PDB entry 7L48 | electron microscopy, 3.90 A resolution | chains B and E of the 3 polymer chains in the assembly

[Chain B]
Name: Cas12f
Chain sequence (529 residues; each row starts with the number of its first residue):
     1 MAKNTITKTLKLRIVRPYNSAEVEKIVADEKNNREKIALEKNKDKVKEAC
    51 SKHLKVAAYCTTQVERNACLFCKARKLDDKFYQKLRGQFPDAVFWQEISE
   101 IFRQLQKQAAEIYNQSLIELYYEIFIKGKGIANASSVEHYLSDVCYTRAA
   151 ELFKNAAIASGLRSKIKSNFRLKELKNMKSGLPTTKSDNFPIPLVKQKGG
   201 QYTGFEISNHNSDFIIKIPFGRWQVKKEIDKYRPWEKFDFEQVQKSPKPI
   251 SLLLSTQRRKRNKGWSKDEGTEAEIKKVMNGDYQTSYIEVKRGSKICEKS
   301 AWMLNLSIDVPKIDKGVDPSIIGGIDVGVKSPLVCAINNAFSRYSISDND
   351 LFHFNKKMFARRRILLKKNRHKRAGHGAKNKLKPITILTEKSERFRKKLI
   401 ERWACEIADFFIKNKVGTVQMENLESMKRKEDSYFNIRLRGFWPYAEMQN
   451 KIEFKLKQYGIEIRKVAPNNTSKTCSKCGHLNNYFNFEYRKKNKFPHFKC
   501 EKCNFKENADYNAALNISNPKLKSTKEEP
Unresolved in the structure: 1-6, 526-529
Bound ions: Zn2+ site 1 near Cys50 (its only coordinating residue here); Zn2+ site 2: Cys475, Cys478
From the paper describing this entry:
  - mutagenesis - I118G, Y121G, Y122G, Y146A, L182G, K196A, Y202A, R396A, F487A: decreased catalytic activity
  - mutagenesis - Y121E/Y122E, Y121G/Y122G, S142A, R163A, Q197A: abolished catalytic activity

[Chain E]
Molecule: sgRNA
Sequence (225 nucleotides; numbered -2 to 222; the number before each row is that of its first residue; numbers below 1 keep their minus sign (G-2 is residue -2)):
    -2 GGGCUUCACUGAUAAAGUGGAGAACCGCUUCACCAAAAGCUGUCCCUUAG
    48 GGGAUUAGAACUUGAGUGAAGGUGGGCUGCUUGCAUCAGCCUAAUGUCGA
    98 GAAGUGCUUUCUUCGGAAAGUAACCCUCGAAACAAAUUCAUUUUUCCUCU
   148 CCAAUUCUGCACAAGAAAGUUGCAGAACCCGAAUAGACGAAUGAAGGAAU
   198 GCAACAGUUGACCCAACGUCGCCGG
Unresolved in the structure: -2 to 21, 52, 141-181, 208-222

[How chain B and chain E interact]
Pairs across the interface - 66 pairs, chain B then chain E:
  Ser51(B) with A46(E), hydrogen bond to the phosphate
  Lys52(B) with U45(E), hydrogen bond to the phosphate
  Lys55(B) with U45(E), phosphate contact
  Gln63(B) with U45(E), base contact
  Arg66(B) with A46(E), salt bridge to the phosphate
  Glu138(B) with G112(E), phosphate contact; G113(E), phosphate contact
  Lys167(B) with G113(E), phosphate contact
  Lys173(B) with A100(E), sugar contact; G101(E), salt bridge to the phosphate; U102(E), salt bridge to the phosphate; A114(E), phosphate contact
  Glu174(B) with G101(E), hydrogen bond to the sugar
  Lys179(B) with A100(E), hydrogen bond to the base
  Lys263(B) with G47(E), sugar contact
  Gly264(B) with A46(E), sugar contact; G47(E), hydrogen bond to the sugar
  Trp265(B) with A46(E), hydrogen bond to the sugar
  Lys312(B) with C104(E), salt bridge to the phosphate
  Lys330(B) with A62(E), hydrogen bond to the sugar
  Asp348(B) with G24(E), hydrogen bond to the base; A62(E), base contact
  Asn349(B) with G24(E), base contact; U92(E), base contact
  Asp350(B) with U92(E), base contact
  Phe352(B) with G24(E), stacking on the base
  His353(B) with G72(E), salt bridge to the phosphate; U92(E), base contact
  Phe354(B) with A90(E), phosphate contact; A91(E), phosphate contact
  Lys356(B) with C23(E), sugar contact; C25(E), salt bridge to the phosphate; G71(E), base contact; G72(E), phosphate contact
  Lys357(B) with U70(E), base contact; U89(E), base contact; A91(E), salt bridge to the phosphate; U92(E), salt bridge to the phosphate
  Phe359(B) with C22(E), base contact
  Ala360(B) with U70(E), base contact; G71(E), base contact
  Arg361(B) with U70(E), base contact; U89(E), base contact; A90(E), salt bridge to the phosphate
  Arg363(B) with C22(E), base contact; G69(E), hydrogen bond to the base; G71(E), hydrogen bond to the base
  Ile364(B) with U70(E), base contact
  Lys367(B) with G69(E), phosphate contact
  Lys391(B) with A90(E), salt bridge to the phosphate
  Arg394(B) with A90(E), base contact
  Phe395(B) with A90(E), base contact; G93(E), sugar contact
  Lys398(B) with U94(E), phosphate contact
  Tyr434(B) with G24(E), base contact
  Arg438(B) with C22(E), sugar contact; C23(E), phosphate contact; G24(E), base contact; A62(E), hydrogen bond to the base
  Arg440(B) with C22(E), hydrogen bond to the phosphate
  Lys492(B) with A32(E), hydrogen bond to the sugar
  Asn493(B) with A34(E), hydrogen bond to the phosphate
  Lys494(B) with A32(E), base contact; A34(E), base contact; G61(E), hydrogen bond to the base; G63(E), sugar contact
Other interface residues (no listed pair), chain B (47 interface residues in all): Glu65, Lys186, Val329, Leu388, Ser392, Arg402, Phe495, Pro496
Other interface residues (no listed pair), chain E (30 interface residues in all): G207

[In short]
The interface between chain B and chain E involves 47 residues on one side and 30 on the other, with 15
hydrogen bonds, 10 salt bridges and 1 aromatic stacking contact. Polar contacts include Lys179(B)-A100(E),
Asp348(B)-G24(E) and Arg363(B)-G69(E). The paper reports that I118G, Y121G and Y122G of chain B, among others,
reduce catalytic activity; Y121E/Y122E, Y121G/Y122G and S142A of chain B, among others, abolish catalytic
activity; 14 substitutions were tested in all.
Chain B is Cas12f and chain E is sgRNA; the structure, Cryo-EM structure of a CRISPR-Cas12f Binary Complex,
was determined by electron microscopy together with 7L49 from the same study.
